Entry 6UW4 (electron microscopy, 3.10 A resolution); this record covers chains B and C of the 4 polymer chains in the assembly.

# Chain B (and C)
Protein: Transient receptor potential cation channel subfamily V member 3
Source organism: Homo sapiens
Notes: chain C of this document is another copy of the same molecule, construct and numbering; everything in this record applies to it too
Reference sequence: Q8NET8 (TRPV3_HUMAN); numbering as in UniProt (aligned over 1-790)
Sequence (790 residues; numbered 1 to 790; the number before each row is that of its first residue):
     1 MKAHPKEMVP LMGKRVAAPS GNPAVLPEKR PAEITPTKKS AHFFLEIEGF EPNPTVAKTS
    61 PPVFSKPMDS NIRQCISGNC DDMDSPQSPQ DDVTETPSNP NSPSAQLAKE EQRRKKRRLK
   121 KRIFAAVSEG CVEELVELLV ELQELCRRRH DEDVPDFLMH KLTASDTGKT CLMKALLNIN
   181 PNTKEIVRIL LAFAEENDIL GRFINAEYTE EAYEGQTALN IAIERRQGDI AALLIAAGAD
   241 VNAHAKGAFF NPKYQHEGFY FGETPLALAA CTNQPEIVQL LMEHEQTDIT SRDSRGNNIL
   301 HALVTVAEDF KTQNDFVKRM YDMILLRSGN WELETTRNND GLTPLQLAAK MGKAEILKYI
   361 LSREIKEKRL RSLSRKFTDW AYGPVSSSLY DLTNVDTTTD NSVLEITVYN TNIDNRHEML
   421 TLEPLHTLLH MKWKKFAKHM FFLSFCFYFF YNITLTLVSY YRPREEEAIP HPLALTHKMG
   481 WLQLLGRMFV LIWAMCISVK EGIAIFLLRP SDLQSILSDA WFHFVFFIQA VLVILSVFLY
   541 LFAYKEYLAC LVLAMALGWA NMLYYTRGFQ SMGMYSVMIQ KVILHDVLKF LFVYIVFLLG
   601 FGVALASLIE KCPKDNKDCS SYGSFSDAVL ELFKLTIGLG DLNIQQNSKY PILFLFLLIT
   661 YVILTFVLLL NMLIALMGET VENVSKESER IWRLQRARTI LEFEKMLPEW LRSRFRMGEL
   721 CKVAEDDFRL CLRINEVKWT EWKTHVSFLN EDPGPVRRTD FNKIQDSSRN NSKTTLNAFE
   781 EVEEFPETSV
Not modelled in the structure: 1-116, 463-479, 510-517, 612-616, 721-726, 756-790
Construct notes: variant V25 (Ile in Q8NET8)
Curated features (UniProtKB/Swiss-Prot):
  - binding site (Na(+)): G638
  - natural variant: G573 (G573C: In OLMS1; G573S: In OLMS1), Q580 (Q580P: In FNEPPK2), W692 (W692G: In OLMS1)
  - mutagenesis: L557 (L557A: Impairs channel activation by tetrahydrocannabivarin), A560 (A560L/M: Impairs channel activation by tetrahydrocannabivarin), N561 (N561A: Impairs channel activation by tetrahydrocannabivarin), L563 (L563A: Impairs channel activation by tetrahydrocannabivarin)
Bound ions: Na+: G638 (shared with 1 residue of chain A; G638(C) of chain C; 1 residue of chain D)
Ligand contacts:
  - 6OU ([(2R)-1-[2-azanylethoxy(oxidanyl)phosphoryl]oxy-3-hexadecanoyloxy-propan-2-yl] (Z)-octadec-9-enoate), molecule 1: M440, L443, S444, W493, C496, K500, E501, F522, H523, F526, Y564, Y565, F703, M706
  - 6OU, molecule 2: T456, L457, Y460, Y461, W559
  - 6OU, molecule 3: L532, A549, C550, L553
  - 6OU, molecule 4: Q570, S571, M572, M574
  - 6OU, molecule 5: L584, H585, L588, K589, L591, F592
  - 6OU, molecule 6: L591, Y594, I595, L598, S626, V629, L630, F633, I637
  - 6OU, molecule 7: L599, G600, V603, S624, F625, S626
  - 6OU, molecule 8: I644, Q645, I652, L655, F656, I659, V662, I663, F666, V667
  - 6OU, molecule 9: K649, Y650, P651, I652, L653, F656
What the authors report for this chain:
  - binding site for 6OU: Y460, Y461, S571, H585, S626, Q645

# Interface between chain B and chain C
Residue-residue contacts - 87 pairs, chain B then chain C:
  K169(B) with E751(C), salt bridge
  K174(B) with E751(C)
  L177(B) with F748(C)
  N178(B) with F748(C); E751(C), hydrogen bond
  I179(B) with V746(C)
  Y213(B) with D752(C); P753(C), hydrophobic; G754(C), hydrogen bond (side chain-backbone)
  Q216(B) with Y382(C)
  N220(B) with Y382(C)
  E224(B) with Y382(C); G383(C), hydrogen bond (side chain-backbone)
  R225(B) with A381(C), hydrogen bond (side chain-backbone); T744(C), hydrogen bond (backbone-side chain); H745(C); F748(C)
  R226(B) with W742(C)
  F249(B) with Y382(C), hydrophobic; P753(C), hydrophobic; G754(C)
  F250(B) with Y382(C)
  H256(B) with N735(C), hydrogen bond
  G258(B) with V385(C)
  F259(B) with Y382(C), hydrophobic; P384(C); V385(C), hydrophobic
  L268(B) with Y382(C)
  E308(B) with W739(C)
  T312(B) with W739(C); T740(C)
  Q313(B) with W739(C)
  K589(B) with S571(C); M572(C); Y575(C)
  F590(B) with Y575(C)
  V593(B) with L563(C), hydrophobic; Y575(C), hydrophobic
  V596(B) with L563(C), hydrophobic
  G600(B) with W559(C)
  V603(B) with M555(C)
  A604(B) with V552(C); M555(C), hydrophobic; A556(C), hydrophobic
  S607(B) with S459(C); Y460(C); V552(C); M555(C)
  F625(B) with Y460(C), hydrogen bond (backbone-side chain)
  L635(B) with L639(C), hydrophobic
  G638(B) with G638(C); L639(C)
  L639(B) with L639(C)
  G640(B) with G640(C), hydrogen bond (backbone-backbone)
  D641(B) with K634(C); G640(C)
  L642(B) with F633(C), hydrophobic; K634(C); L639(C), hydrophobic
  I644(B) with L630(C), hydrophobic
  Y650(B) with K545(C), hydrogen bond (side chain-backbone); E546(C)
  L653(B) with A549(C); L553(C), hydrophobic
  L657(B) with V552(C), hydrophobic
  I659(B) with F633(C), hydrophobic
  V662(B) with F633(C), hydrophobic
  F666(B) with T636(C); I637(C), hydrophobic; L670(C), hydrophobic
  V667(B) with F590(C), hydrophobic; L673(C), hydrophobic
  L668(B) with V582(C), hydrophobic; I583(C), hydrophobic
  L669(B) with Y575(C); I579(C), hydrophobic
  N671(B) with I674(C); M677(C)
  M672(B) with Y575(C), hydrophobic; I579(C), hydrophobic; V582(C), hydrophobic
  I674(B) with I674(C), hydrophobic
  A675(B) with G678(C); V681(C)
  L676(B) with Y575(C), hydrophobic
  E679(B) with V681(C); E682(C)
Other interface residues (no listed pair), chain B (65 interface residues in all): Q227, E257, F261, C271, T272, N273, V306, F316, F592, F597, A606, L608, S624, I663
Other interface residues (no listed pair), chain C (58 interface residues in all): W380, T456, L548, M578, V587, L591, S685, P755

# Summary
Chain B and chain C form an interface of 65 and 58 residues respectively, with 9 hydrogen bonds and 1 salt
bridge. Polar contacts include K169(B)-E751(C), N178(B)-E751(C) and Y213(B)-G754(C). Bound to chain B: 9
copies of compound 6OU. The paper reports a binding site for 6OU at Y460(B), Y461(B) and S571(B) among others.
Both chains are Transient receptor potential cation channel subfamily V member 3 (Homo sapiens). Entry 6UW4
(Cryo-EM structure of human TRPV3) was determined by electron microscopy together with 6UW6, 6UW8 and 6UW9
from the same study.
